PDB entry 3SWL | X-ray diffraction, 2.35 A resolution | chain A

Chain A:
Name: Chloride intracellular channel protein 1
Source organism: Homo sapiens
UniProt: O00299 (CLIC1_HUMAN); residue numbers follow UniProt; this construct covers 6-241
Amino-acid sequence (236 residues; numbered 6 to 241; the number before each row is that of its first residue):
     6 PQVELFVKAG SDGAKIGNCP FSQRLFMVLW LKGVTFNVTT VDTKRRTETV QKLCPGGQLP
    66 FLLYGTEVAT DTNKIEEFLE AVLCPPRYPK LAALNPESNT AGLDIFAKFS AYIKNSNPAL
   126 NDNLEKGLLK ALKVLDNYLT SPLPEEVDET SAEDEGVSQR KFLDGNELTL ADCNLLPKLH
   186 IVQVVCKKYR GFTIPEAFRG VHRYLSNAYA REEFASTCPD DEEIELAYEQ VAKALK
Unresolved in the structure: 238-241
Construct notes: engineered mutation A74 (His in O00299)
UniProt features mapped onto this chain:
  - motif: C24 to S27 (G-site)
  - binding site (glutathione): C24, L64, T77
  - modified residue: K13 (N6-acetyllysine), C24 (S-glutathionyl cysteine), K119 (N6-acetyllysine), S121 (Phosphoserine), K131 (N6-acetyllysine), S156 (Phosphoserine), S211 (Phosphoserine), Y233 (Phosphotyrosine)
  - mutagenesis: C24 (C24A/S: Loss of glutathione-dependent oxidoreductase activity. Reduces channel conductance and abolishes its dependence on membrane redox potential ...), K37 (K37A: Decreases glutathione-dependent oxidoreductase activity), C59 (C59A: Loss of glutathione-dependent oxidoreductase activity; C59S: Loss of dimerization and of ion transport activity)

Overview:
Curated annotation (UniProt) lists 3 glutathione-binding residues and 3 mutagenesis sites.
Chain A is Chloride intracellular channel protein 1 (Homo sapiens); the structure, Crystal Structure Analysis
of H74A Mutant of Human CLIC1, was determined by X-ray diffraction together with 3QR6 and 3P90 from the same
study.
